8U8P - chains B and C of the 3 polymer chains in the assembly; structure by X-ray diffraction, 2.20 A resolution.

Chain B (and C):
Name: Copper oxidase
Source organism: Streptomyces coelicolor
Notes: chain C of this document is another copy of the same molecule, construct and numbering; everything in this record applies to it too
UniProt: Q9XAL8 (Q9XAL8_STRCO); residue numbers follow UniProt; this construct covers 1-343
Sequence (351 residues; each row starts with the number of its first residue):
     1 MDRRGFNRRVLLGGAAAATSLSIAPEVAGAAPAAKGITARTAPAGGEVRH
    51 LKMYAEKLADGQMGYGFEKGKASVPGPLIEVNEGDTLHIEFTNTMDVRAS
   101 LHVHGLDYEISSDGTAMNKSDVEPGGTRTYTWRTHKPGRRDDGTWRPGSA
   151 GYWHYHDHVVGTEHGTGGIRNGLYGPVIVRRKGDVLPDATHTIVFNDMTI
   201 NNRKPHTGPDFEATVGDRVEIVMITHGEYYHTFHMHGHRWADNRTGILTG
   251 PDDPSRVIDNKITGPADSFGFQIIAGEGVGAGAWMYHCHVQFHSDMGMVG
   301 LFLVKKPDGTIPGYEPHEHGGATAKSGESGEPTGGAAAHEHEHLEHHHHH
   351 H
Not modelled in the structure: 1-37, 315-351 (chain C: 1-36, 315-351)
Differences from the reference sequence: engineered mutation Phe292 (Ser in Q9XAL8); expression tag (344-351)
Ion coordination: Cu ion site 1: His102 (shared with His234(C) of chain C); Cu ion site 2: His104, His156 (shared with His289(C) of chain C); Cu ion site 3: His158 (together with hydroxide ion) (shared with His236(C), His287(C) of chain C); Cu ion site 4: His231, Cys288, His293; Cu ion site 5: His234 (shared with 1 residue of chain A); Cu ion site 6: His236, His287 (together with hydroxide ion) (shared with 1 residue of chain A); Cu ion site 7: His289 (shared with 2 residues of chain A)
Residues lining bound ligands:
  - boric acid (BO3): Asp242, Lys261, Ile262
  - glycine (GLY), molecule 1: Ala42, Pro43, Glu80, Asn82, Arg180, Leu186
  - glycine (GLY), molecule 2: Glu56, Leu58, Gly70, Lys71, Ala72
  - glycine (GLY), molecule 3: Ala150, Gly151, Tyr152, Ile178, Val179, Arg180, Asp184, Glu220, Arg244, Thr245
  - glycine (GLY), molecule 4: Gly151, Tyr152, Trp153, Arg244, Ser268
  - glycine (GLY), molecule 5: Asp242, Arg256, Ile258, Asn260, Lys261, Ile262
  - glycine (GLY), molecule 6: Arg256, Val257, Ile258
  - hydroxide ion (OH), molecule 1: His102, His104, His156, His158
  - hydroxide ion (OH), molecule 2: His234, His236, His287, His289

Interface between chain B and chain C:
Contacting residue pairs (84):
  His102(B) - His234(C)
  His102(B) - His236(C)
  His104(B) - His234(C)
  His104(B) - Asp259(C)  salt bridge
  His104(B) - Asn260(C)
  His104(B) - His289(C)
  Gly105(B) - Arg239(C)  hydrogen bond (backbone-side chain)
  Gly105(B) - Asp259(C)  hydrogen bond (backbone-side chain)
  Asp107(B) - Arg239(C)  salt bridge
  Asp107(B) - Gly278(C)
  Tyr108(B) - His236(C)
  Tyr108(B) - Gly237(C)  hydrogen bond (side chain-backbone)
  Tyr108(B) - Val279(C)
  Tyr108(B) - Trp284(C)
  Glu109(B) - Val279(C)
  Glu109(B) - Trp284(C)
  Ile110(B) - Ala281(C)
  Ile110(B) - Ala283(C)
  Ile110(B) - Trp284(C)  hydrophobic
  Ile110(B) - Pro312(C)  hydrophobic
  Asp113(B) - His236(C)  salt bridge
  Thr115(B) - His236(C)
  Met117(B) - Ala283(C)
  Met117(B) - Met285(C)  hydrophobic
  Met117(B) - Leu301(C)  hydrophobic
  Met117(B) - Tyr314(C)  hydrogen bond (backbone-side chain)
  Asn118(B) - Ala283(C)  hydrogen bond (side chain-backbone)
  Arg139(B) - Thr249(C)
  Arg140(B) - Arg218(C)
  Arg140(B) - Ile274(C)
  Arg140(B) - Glu277(C)  salt bridge
  Asp142(B) - Ile37(C)
  Asp142(B) - Thr38(C)  hydrogen bond (backbone-backbone)
  Asp142(B) - Ala39(C)
  Asp142(B) - Arg218(C)  salt bridge
  Gly143(B) - Ile37(C)
  Thr144(B) - Arg218(C)  hydrogen bond
  Trp145(B) - Leu248(C)
  Trp145(B) - Gly250(C)
  Trp145(B) - Pro251(C)
  Arg146(B) - Glu277(C)  salt bridge
  Arg146(B) - Gly278(C)
  Pro147(B) - Leu248(C)  hydrophobic
  Pro147(B) - Val257(C)  hydrophobic
  Trp153(B) - Val257(C)
  Trp153(B) - Ile258(C)  hydrophobic
  Trp153(B) - Asp259(C)
  His156(B) - His289(C)  hydrogen bond
  His158(B) - His236(C)
  Thr162(B) - Asp295(C)  hydrogen bond
  His164(B) - Met285(C)
  His164(B) - Gln291(C)  hydrogen bond (backbone-side chain)
  His164(B) - Ser294(C)  hydrogen bond (side chain-backbone)
  His164(B) - Asp295(C)
  His164(B) - Val299(C)
  Thr166(B) - Gln291(C)  hydrogen bond
  Thr166(B) - Asp295(C)  hydrogen bond
  Ile169(B) - Gln291(C)
  Gly227(B) - Val290(C)
  Gly227(B) - Gln291(C)  hydrogen bond (backbone-backbone)
  Glu228(B) - Tyr230(C)  hydrogen bond (backbone-side chain)
  Glu228(B) - Val290(C)
  Glu228(B) - Gln291(C)
  Glu228(B) - Phe292(C)  hydrogen bond (side chain-backbone)
  Tyr229(B) - Tyr230(C)  hydrogen bond (backbone-side chain)
  Tyr230(B) - Tyr230(C)  hydrogen bond (backbone-side chain)
  Asp242(B) - Arg256(C)  salt bridge
  Asn243(B) - Pro254(C)
  Asn243(B) - Arg256(C)  hydrogen bond (backbone-side chain)
  Arg244(B) - Arg256(C)
  Asp253(B) - Pro254(C)
  Thr263(B) - Ile262(C)
  Gly264(B) - Thr232(C)
  Gly264(B) - Ile262(C)
  Pro265(B) - Tyr230(C)
  Pro265(B) - Thr232(C)  hydrogen bond (backbone-side chain)
  Pro265(B) - Asn260(C)  hydrogen bond (backbone-side chain)
  Pro265(B) - His289(C)
  Pro265(B) - Val290(C)  hydrophobic
  Ala266(B) - Asn260(C)  hydrogen bond (backbone-side chain)
  Ala266(B) - His289(C)
  Asp267(B) - Asn260(C)  hydrogen bond
  Asp267(B) - Ile262(C)
  Phe269(B) - Arg256(C)
Interface residues without a listed pair, chain B (48 interface residues in all): Leu106, His135, Gly148, Gly165, Pro254, Ser255, Lys261, Ile262
Interface residues without a listed pair, chain C (43 interface residues in all): Val185, Lys261, Gly282, His287

In short:
Chain B and chain C form an interface of 48 and 43 residues respectively, with 23 hydrogen bonds and 7 salt
bridges. Polar pairs include His104(B)-Asp259(C), Asp107(B)-Arg239(C) and Asp113(B)-His236(C). Ligands of
chain B: 6 copies of glycine, boric acid and hydroxide ion.
Chain B and chain C are both Copper oxidase (Streptomyces coelicolor); the structure, S292F Streptomyces
coelicolor Laccase, was determined by X-ray diffraction, deposited together with 8U8Q, 8U8R, 8U8S and 8U8T.
